Entry 7PIK (electron microscopy, 2.68 A resolution); this record covers chains A and B of the 7 polymer chains in the assembly.

Chain A (and B):
Protein: Transposon Tn7 transposition protein TnsB
Organism: Escherichia coli
Notes: chain B of this document is another copy of the same molecule, construct and numbering; everything in this record applies to it too
UniProtKB: P13989 (TNSB_ECOLX); numbering as in UniProt (aligned over 1-702)
Sequence (703 residues; numbered 0 to 702; the number before each row is that of its first residue; numbering starts at 0):
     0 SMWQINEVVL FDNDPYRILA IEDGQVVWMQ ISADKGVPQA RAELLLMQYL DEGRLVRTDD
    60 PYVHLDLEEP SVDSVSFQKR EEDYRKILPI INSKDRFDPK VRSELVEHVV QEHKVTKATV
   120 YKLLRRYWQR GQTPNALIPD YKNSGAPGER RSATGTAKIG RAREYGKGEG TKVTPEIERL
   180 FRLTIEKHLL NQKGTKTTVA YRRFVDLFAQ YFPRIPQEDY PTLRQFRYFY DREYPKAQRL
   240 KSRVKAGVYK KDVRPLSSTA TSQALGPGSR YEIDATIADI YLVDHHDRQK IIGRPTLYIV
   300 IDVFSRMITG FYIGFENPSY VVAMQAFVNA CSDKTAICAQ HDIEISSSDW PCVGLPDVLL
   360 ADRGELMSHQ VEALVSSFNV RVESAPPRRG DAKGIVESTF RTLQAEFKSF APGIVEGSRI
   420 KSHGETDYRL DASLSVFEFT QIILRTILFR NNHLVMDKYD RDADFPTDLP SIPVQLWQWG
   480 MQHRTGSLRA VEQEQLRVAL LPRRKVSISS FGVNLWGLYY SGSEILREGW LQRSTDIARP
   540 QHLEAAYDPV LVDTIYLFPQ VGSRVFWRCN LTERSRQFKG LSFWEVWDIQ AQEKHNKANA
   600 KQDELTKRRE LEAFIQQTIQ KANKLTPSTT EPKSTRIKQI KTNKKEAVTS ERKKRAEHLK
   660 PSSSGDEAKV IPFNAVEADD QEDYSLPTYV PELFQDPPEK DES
Unresolved in the structure: 0, 152-702 (chain B: 0, 164-166, 237-262, 413-430, 530-538, 598-702)
Sequence notes: expression tag (0)
UniProt features mapped onto this chain:
  - DNA-binding region: Val105 to Arg124 (H-T-H motif)
  - region: Tyr140 to Val172 (Linker 1), Pro234 to Gly267 (Linker 2)
  - mutagenesis: Leu43 (L43W: Binds dsDNA less well, 80% reduction in transposition efficiency), Lys99 to Arg101 (Reduced DNA-binding, loss of transposition), Thr115 to Thr118 (Reduced DNA-binding, loss of transposition), Lys116 (K116A: Nearly wild-type DNA-binding, 50% transposition efficiency), Tyr120 to Lys121 (Reduced DNA-binding, loss of transposition), Arg124 to Arg125 (Reduced DNA-binding, loss of transposition), Pro133 (P133W: Binds dsDNA less well, 50% reduction in transposition efficiency), Ser143 to Arg150 (Reduced DNA-binding, loss of transposition), Lys157 (K157A: Nearly wild-type DNA-binding, only 10% transposition efficiency), Arg160 (R160A: Nearly wild-type DNA-binding, only 25% transposition efficiency), Arg223 (R223A: Reduced DNA-binding, loss of transposition), Gln224 to Arg226 (Reduced DNA-binding, loss of transposition), 13 further mutagenesis entries in UniProt
From the paper describing this entry:
  - catalytic residues: Asp273, Asp361, Glu396 (citing earlier work)
  - self-association interface (contacts with another copy of this molecule): Leu43, Pro133
  - binding site for Right end fragment of Tn7 transposon: Lys34, Gly35, Arg101, Ser102, Lys116, Tyr120, Tyr140, Ser143, Gly147, Arg150, Lys157, Arg162, Glu163, Thr221, Arg223, Gln224, Tyr227
  - binding site for Right end fragment of Tn7 transposon: Arg160, Thr196, Thr197, Arg201, Arg226
  - mutagenesis - K116A: decreased growth
  - mutagenesis - L43W, K116A, P133W, K157A, L525W: decreased binding to Right end fragment of Tn7 transposon
  - mutagenesis - R160A: unchanged binding to Right end fragment of Tn7 transposon

Chain A / chain B interface:
Residue-residue contacts - 26 pairs, chain A then chain B:
  Trp2(A) with Ser486(B), hydrogen bond (backbone-side chain)
  Gln3(A) with Val352(B); Ser486(B); Leu487(B); Arg488(B)
  Ile4(A) with Leu487(B), hydrogen bond (backbone-backbone); Arg488(B); Ala489(B)
  Asp22(A) with His482(B)
  Asp65(A) with Arg563(B)
  Leu66(A) with Gln494(B); Ser562(B); Arg563(B), hydrogen bond (backbone-backbone)
  Glu67(A) with Ser376(B); Gly561(B)
  Glu68(A) with Arg502(B), salt bridge; Gly561(B), hydrogen bond (backbone-backbone); Arg563(B), salt bridge
  Arg79(A) with Glu371(B), salt bridge; Ser375(B), hydrogen bond
  Gln131(A) with Asn378(B), hydrogen bond (backbone-side chain)
  Thr132(A) with Ser375(B); Asn378(B)
  Pro133(A) with Ser375(B)
  Asn134(A) with Ser375(B); Ser376(B), hydrogen bond
Other interface residues (no listed pair), chain A (21 interface residues in all): Asn5, Ile20, Val62, Leu64, Pro69, Phe76, Tyr83, Tyr126
Other interface residues (no listed pair), chain B (21 interface residues in all): Val374, Phe377, Thr484, Gly485, Glu491, Val564

Overview:
Chain A and chain B each contribute 21 residues to their interface; the contacts include 7 hydrogen bonds and
3 salt bridges. Polar contacts include Glu68(A)-Arg502(B), Glu68(A)-Arg563(B) and Arg79(A)-Glu371(B). The
paper reports catalytic residues Asp273(A), Asp361(A) and Glu396(A); L43W, K116A and P133W of chain A, among
others, reduce binding to Right end fragment of Tn7 transposon; 6 substitutions were tested in all.
Both chains are Transposon Tn7 transposition protein TnsB (Escherichia coli). Entry 7PIK (Cryo-EM structure of
E. coli TnsB in complex with right end fragment of Tn7 transposon) was determined by electron microscopy.
